Entry 7N8Q (X-ray diffraction, 2.90 A resolution); this record covers chains G and L of the 4 polymer chains in the assembly.

== Chain G ==
Name: clade A/E 93TH057 HIV-1 gp120 core
Organism: Human immunodeficiency virus 1
Reference sequence: A0A0M3KKW9 (A0A0M3KKW9_9HIV1); the author numbering skips numbers that UniProt does not, so the offset changes along the chain: 44-124 = UniProt 1-81; 198-299 = UniProt 82-183; 316-355 = UniProt 184-223; 357-396 = UniProt 224-263; 1 more segments
Sequence (355 residues; numbered 42 to 492; 96 numbers in that range are skipped by the numbering (no residue carries them; nothing is unmodelled there); the number before each row is that of its first residue):
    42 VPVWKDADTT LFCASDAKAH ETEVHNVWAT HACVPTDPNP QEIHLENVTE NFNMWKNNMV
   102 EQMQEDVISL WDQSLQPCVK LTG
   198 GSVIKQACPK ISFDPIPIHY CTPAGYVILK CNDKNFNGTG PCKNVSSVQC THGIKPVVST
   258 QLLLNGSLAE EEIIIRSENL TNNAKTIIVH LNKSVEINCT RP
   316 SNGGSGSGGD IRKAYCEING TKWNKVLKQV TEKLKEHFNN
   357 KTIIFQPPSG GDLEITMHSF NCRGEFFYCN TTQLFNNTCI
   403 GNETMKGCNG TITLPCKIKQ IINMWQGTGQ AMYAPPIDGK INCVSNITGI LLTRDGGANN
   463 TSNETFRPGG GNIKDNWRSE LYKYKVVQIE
Not modelled in the structure: 42, 316-325, 403-408
Disulfides: C54-C74, C119-C205, C218-C247, C228-C239, C296-C331, C378-C445, C385-C418, C395-C410
Covalently attached groups: N-acetylglucosamine (NAG) linked to N234, N241, N262, N276, N289, N295, N334, N386, N448
Differences from the reference sequence: expression tag (42-43); engineered mutation S375 (His242 in A0A0M3KKW9)

== Chain L ==
Name: Rhesusized DH677.3 FAB LIGHT CHAIN
Organism: Macaca mulatta
Notes: antibody fragment or engineered binder
Sequence (214 residues; each row starts with the number of its first residue):
     1 AIQMTQSPSS LSASVGDKVT ITCRASQGFG NYLAWYQQKP GKVPKLLIYA ATTLQSEVPS
    61 RFSGSGSGTD FTLTISSLQP EDVATYYCQK YNSAPFTFGQ GTRLEIKRAV AAPSVFIFPP
   121 SEDQVKSGTV SVVCLLNNFY PREASVKWKV DGVLKTGNSQ ESVTEQDSKD NTYSLSSTLT
   181 LSNTDYQSHN VYACEVTHQG LSSPVTKSFN RGEC
Not modelled in the structure: 211-214
Disulfides: C23-C88, C134-C194

== Chain G / chain L interface ==
Contacting residue pairs (16):
  F53(G) - F29(L)
  F53(G) - G30(L)
  T71(G) - Q27(L)
  H72(G) - Q27(L)
  A73(G) - Q27(L)  hydrogen bond (backbone-side chain)
  V75(G) - G28(L)
  D78(G) - S93(L)
  P79(G) - A94(L)
  T219(G) - Y32(L)  hydrogen bond (backbone-side chain)
  P220(G) - G30(L)
  P220(G) - Y32(L)
  A221(G) - G30(L)  hydrogen bond (backbone-backbone)
  A221(G) - N31(L)
  A221(G) - Y32(L)
  Q246(G) - Y32(L)  hydrogen bond
  Q246(G) - N92(L)  hydrogen bond (side chain-backbone)
Also at the interface, not in a pair above, chain G (13 interface residues in all): P76, T77
Also at the interface, not in a pair above, chain L (12 interface residues in all): A1, I2, A50

== In short ==
Chain G and chain L form an interface of 13 and 12 residues respectively, with 5 hydrogen bonds. Polar
contacts include A73(G)-Q27(L), T219(G)-Y32(L) and Q246(G)-Y32(L). N-acetylglucosamine is covalently linked to
N234(G), N241(G), N262(G), N276(G), N289(G) and N295(G) and 3 more.
Chain G is clade A/E 93TH057 HIV-1 gp120 core (Human immunodeficiency virus 1) and chain L is Rhesusized
DH677.3 FAB LIGHT CHAIN (Macaca mulatta); the structure, Rhesusized RV305 DH677.3 Fab bound to Clade A/E
93TH057 HIV-1 gp120 core, was determined by X-ray diffraction.
